Entry 8ZBT (electron microscopy, 3.90 A resolution); this record covers chain A.

# Chain A
Protein: ATP-binding cassette sub-family C member 4
Source organism: Homo sapiens
Notes: EC 7.6.2.-, 7.6.2.2, 7.6.2.3
UniProtKB: O15439 (MRP4_HUMAN); residues 1-1325 here = UniProt positions 1-1325
Amino-acid sequence (1344 residues; each row starts with the number of its first residue; numbers below 1 keep their minus sign (Met-10 is residue -10)):
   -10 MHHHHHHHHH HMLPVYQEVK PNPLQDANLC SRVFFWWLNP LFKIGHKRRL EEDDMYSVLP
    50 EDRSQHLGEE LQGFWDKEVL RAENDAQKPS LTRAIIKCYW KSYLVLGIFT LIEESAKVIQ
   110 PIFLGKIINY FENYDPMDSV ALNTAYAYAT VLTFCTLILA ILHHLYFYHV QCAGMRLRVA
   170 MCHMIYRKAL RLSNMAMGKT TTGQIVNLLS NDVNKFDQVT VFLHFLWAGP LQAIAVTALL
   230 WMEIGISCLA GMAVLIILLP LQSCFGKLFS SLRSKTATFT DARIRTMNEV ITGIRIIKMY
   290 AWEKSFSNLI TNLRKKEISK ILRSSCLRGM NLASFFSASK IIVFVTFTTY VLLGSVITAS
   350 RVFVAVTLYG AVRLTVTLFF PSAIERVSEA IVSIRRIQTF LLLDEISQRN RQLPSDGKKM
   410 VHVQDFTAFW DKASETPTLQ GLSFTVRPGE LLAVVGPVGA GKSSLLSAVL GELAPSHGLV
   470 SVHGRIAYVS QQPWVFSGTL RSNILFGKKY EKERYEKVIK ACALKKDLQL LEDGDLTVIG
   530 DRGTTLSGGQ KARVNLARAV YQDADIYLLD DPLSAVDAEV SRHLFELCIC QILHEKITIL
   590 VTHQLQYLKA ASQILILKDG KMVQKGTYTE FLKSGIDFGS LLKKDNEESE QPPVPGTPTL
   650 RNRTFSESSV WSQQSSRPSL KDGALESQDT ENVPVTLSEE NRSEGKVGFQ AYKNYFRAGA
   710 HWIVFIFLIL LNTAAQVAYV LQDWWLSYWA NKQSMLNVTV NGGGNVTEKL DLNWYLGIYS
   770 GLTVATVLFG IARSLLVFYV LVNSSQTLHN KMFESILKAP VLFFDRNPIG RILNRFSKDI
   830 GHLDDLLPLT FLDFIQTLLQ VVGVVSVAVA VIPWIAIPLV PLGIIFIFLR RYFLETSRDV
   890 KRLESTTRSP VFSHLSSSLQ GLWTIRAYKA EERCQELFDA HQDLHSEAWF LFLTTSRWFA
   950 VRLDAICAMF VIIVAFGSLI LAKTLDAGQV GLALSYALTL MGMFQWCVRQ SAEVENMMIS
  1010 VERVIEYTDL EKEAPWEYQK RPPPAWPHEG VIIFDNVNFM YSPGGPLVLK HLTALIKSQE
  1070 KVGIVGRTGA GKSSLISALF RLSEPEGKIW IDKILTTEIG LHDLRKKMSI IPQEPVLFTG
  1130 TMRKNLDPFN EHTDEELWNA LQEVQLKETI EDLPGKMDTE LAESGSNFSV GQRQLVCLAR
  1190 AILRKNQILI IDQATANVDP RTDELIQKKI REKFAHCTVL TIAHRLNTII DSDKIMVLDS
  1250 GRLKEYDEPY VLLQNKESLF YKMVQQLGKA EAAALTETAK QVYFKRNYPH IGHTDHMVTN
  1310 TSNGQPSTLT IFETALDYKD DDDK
Disordered / not traced: -10 to 8, 634-696, 747-755, 1299-1333
Construct notes: initiating methionine (-10); expression tag (-9 to 0, 1326-1333); engineered mutation Gln1202 (Glu in O15439)
Swiss-Prot annotation at these positions:
  - motif: Glu1322 to Leu1325 (PDZ-binding)
  - binding site (ATP): Gly445 to Ser452, Gly1075 to Ser1082
  - modified residue: Thr646 (Phosphothreonine), Thr648 (Phosphothreonine), Ser664 (Phosphoserine), Ser668 (Phosphoserine)
  - glycosylation (N-linked (GlcNAc...) asparagine): Asn746, Asn754
  - natural variant: Gly187 (G187W: Transport properties comparable to wild-type), Lys304 (K304N: Transport properties comparable to wild-type), Gly487 (G487E: Transport properties comparable to wild-type), Tyr556 (Y556C: 40% reduced expression level compared to wild-type), Glu757 (E757K: 10% reduced expression level compared to wild-type), Val776 (V776I: 20% reduced expression level compared to wild-type), Arg820 (R820I: Transport properties comparable to wild-type), Val854 (V854F: Transport properties comparable to wild-type), Ile866 (I866V: Transport properties comparable to wild-type), Thr1142 (T1142M: 10% reduced expression level compared to wild-type)
  - mutagenesis: Asn746 (N746Q: Does not affect plasma membrane localization; 1.5 fold increase in PEG2 transport; does not affect estradiol 17-beta-D-glucuronide transport), Asn754 (N754Q: Does not affect plasma membrane localization; PEG2 transport is decreased by 50%; does not affect estradiol 17-beta-D-glucuronide transport)
Bound ions: Mg2+: Ser452 (together with ATP)
Residues lining bound ligands:
  - ATP (adenosine-5'-triphosphate), molecule 1: Trp419, Thr427, Pro446, Val447, Gly448, Ala449, Gly450, Lys451, Ser452, Ser453, Gln480, Asp559, Val590, His592
  - ATP, molecule 2: Asp814, Tyr1050, Val1057, Arg1076, Thr1077, Gly1078, Ala1079, Gly1080, Lys1081, Ser1082, Gln1122, His1233
  - 5-fluorouracil (URF): Leu363, Leu367, Gly991, Met992, Trp995

# Summary
Bound to chain A: 5-fluorouracil and ATP. UniProt lists 16 ATP-binding residues and 2 mutagenesis sites.
Chain A is ATP-binding cassette sub-family C member 4 (Homo sapiens); the structure, Cryo-EM structure of
nanodisc-reconstituted human MRP4 withE1202Q mutation (in complex with 5-Fluorouracil), was determined by
electron microscopy (same publication as 8ZBS and 8ZBU).
